PDB entry 8QT8 | X-ray diffraction, 1.65 A resolution | chains A and B

Chain A:
Molecule: NAD-dependent protein deacetylase sirtuin-2
Source organism: Homo sapiens
Notes: EC 3.5.1.-
UniProtKB: Q8IXJ6 (SIR2_HUMAN); residues 56-356 here = UniProt positions 56-356
Amino-acid sequence (304 residues; numbered 53 to 356; the number before each row is that of its first residue):
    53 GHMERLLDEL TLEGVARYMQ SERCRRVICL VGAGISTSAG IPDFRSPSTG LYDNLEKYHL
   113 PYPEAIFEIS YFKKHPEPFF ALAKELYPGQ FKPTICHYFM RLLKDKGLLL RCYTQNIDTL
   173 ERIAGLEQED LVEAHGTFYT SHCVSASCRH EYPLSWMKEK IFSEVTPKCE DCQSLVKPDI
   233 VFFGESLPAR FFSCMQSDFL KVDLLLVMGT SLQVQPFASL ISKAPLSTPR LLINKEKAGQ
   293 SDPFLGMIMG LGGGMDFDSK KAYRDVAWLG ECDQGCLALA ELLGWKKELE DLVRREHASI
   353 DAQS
Disordered / not traced: 53-55, 104-106, 298-305, 356
Differences from the reference sequence: expression tag (53-55)
Metal / ion sites: Zn2+: Cys195, Cys200, Cys221, Cys224
Ligand contacts: 3-dodecylsulfanylpropanoic acid (WWK): Phe96, Arg97, Phe119, Phe131, Ala135, Leu138, Tyr139, Pro140, Phe143, Ile169, Asp170, Thr171, His187, Phe190, Ile232, Val233

Chain B:
Molecule: Peptide-based TNFa-Myr analogue TNFn-34
Amino-acid sequence (10 residues; numbered 1 to 10; the number before each row is that of its first residue):
     1 EALPKKXGGX
Disordered / not traced: 1-3
Glycans and other covalent adducts: 3-dodecylsulfanylpropanoic acid (WWK) linked to Lys6
Modified residues: NIY (meta-nitro-tyrosine) at position 7; NH2 (amino group) at position 10

Chain A / chain B interface:
Contacting residue pairs (22):
  Arg97(A) with Lys6(B); NIY_7(B); Gly8(B), hydrogen bond (side chain-backbone)
  Val233(A) with Lys6(B), hydrogen bond (backbone-side chain)
  Phe234(A) with Lys6(B)
  Phe235(A) with Lys6(B); NIY_7(B); Gly8(B)
  Gly236(A) with Lys5(B); Lys6(B), hydrogen bond (backbone-backbone)
  Glu237(A) with Lys5(B); Lys6(B), hydrogen bond (backbone-backbone)
  Ser238(A) with Pro4(B); Lys5(B), hydrogen bond
  Leu239(A) with Pro4(B), hydrogen bond (backbone-backbone)
  Phe244(A) with Pro4(B), hydrophobic
  Gln265(A) with NH2_10(B), hydrogen bond (backbone-backbone)
  Val266(A) with NH2_10(B)
  Gln267(A) with NIY_7(B); Gly9(B); NH2_10(B)
  Pro268(A) with NIY_7(B)
Interface residues without a listed pair, chain A (14 interface residues in all): His187

Overview:
14 residues of chain A face 7 of chain B across their interface; the contacts include 7 hydrogen bonds. Polar
pairs include Arg97(A)-Gly8(B), Val233(A)-Lys6(B) and Ser238(A)-Lys5(B). Ligands of chain A:
3-dodecylsulfanylpropanoic acid. Covalently linked 3-dodecylsulfanylpropanoic acid: at Lys6(B).
Chain A is NAD-dependent protein deacetylase sirtuin-2 (Homo sapiens) and chain B is Peptide-based TNFa-Myr
analogue TNFn-34; the structure, Crystal structure of human Sirt2 in complex with a TNFa-Myr analogue TNFn-34,
was determined by X-ray diffraction.
